Entry 7YDJ (electron microscopy, 3.03 A resolution); this record covers chains A and E of the 5 polymer chains in the assembly.

# Chain A
Protein: engineered mini-G12
Organism: Homo sapiens
Amino-acid sequence (345 residues; row label = number of the first residue in the row; note: 16 numbers in that range are skipped by the numbering (no residue carries them; nothing is unmodelled there)):
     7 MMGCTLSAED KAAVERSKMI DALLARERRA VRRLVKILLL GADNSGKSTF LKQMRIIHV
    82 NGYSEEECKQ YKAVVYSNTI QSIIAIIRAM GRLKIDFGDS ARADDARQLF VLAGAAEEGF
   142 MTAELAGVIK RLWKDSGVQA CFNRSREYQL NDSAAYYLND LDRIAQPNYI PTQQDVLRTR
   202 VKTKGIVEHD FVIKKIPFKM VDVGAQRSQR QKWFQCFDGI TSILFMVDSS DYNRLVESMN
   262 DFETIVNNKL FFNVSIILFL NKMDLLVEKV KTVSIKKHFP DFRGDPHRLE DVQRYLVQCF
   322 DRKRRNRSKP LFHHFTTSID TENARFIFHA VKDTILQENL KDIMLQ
Unresolved in the structure: 7-11, 82-204, 225-228, 253, 367

# Chain E
Protein: scFv16
Organism: Homo sapiens
Notes: antibody fragment or engineered binder
Amino-acid sequence (247 residues; row label = number of the first residue in the row; note: 3 numbers in that range are skipped by the numbering (no residue carries them; nothing is unmodelled there); a row labelled like 120A-120P holds insertion residues (120A, then the next letters in order)):
     2 VQLVESGGGL VQPGGSRKLS CSASGFAFSS FGMHWVRQAP EKGLEWVAYI SSGSGTIYYA
    62 DTVKGRFTIS RDDPKNTLFL QMTSLRSEDT AMYYCVRSIY YYGSSPFDFW GQGTTLTVS
120A-120P AGGGGSGGGGSGGGGS
   124 SDIVMTQATS SVPVTPGESV SISCRSSKSL LHSNGNTYLY WFLQRPGQSP QLLIYRMSNL
   184 ASGVPDRFSG SGSGTAFTLT ISRLEAEDVG VYYCMQHLEY PLTFGAGTKL EL
Unresolved in the structure: 120A-120P
Cystine bridges: Cys147-Cys217

# Interface between chain A and chain E
Contacting residue pairs (16):
  Leu12(A) with His155(E)
  Ser13(A) with His155(E); Tyr161(E); Leu221(E), hydrogen bond (side chain-backbone); Glu222(E), hydrogen bond
  Ala14(A) with His220(E); Leu221(E)
  Glu15(A) with Tyr161(E); Tyr163(E), hydrogen bond
  Ala18(A) with Tyr101(E), hydrophobic
  Glu21(A) with Ser52(E); Ser53(E); Thr57(E), hydrogen bond
  Arg22(A) with Ile100(E); Tyr102(E)
  Met25(A) with Ser53(E)
Other interface residues (no listed pair), chain A (9 interface residues in all): Ala19
Other interface residues (no listed pair), chain E (15 interface residues in all): Ser31, Gly54, Arg179

# In short
The interface between chain A and chain E involves 9 residues on one side and 15 on the other, with 4 hydrogen
bonds. Among the polar pairs are Ser13(A)-Leu221(E), Ser13(A)-Glu222(E) and Glu15(A)-Tyr163(E).
Chain A is engineered mini-G12 and chain E is scFv16, both from Homo sapiens; the structure, Cryo EM structure
of CD97/miniG12 complex, was determined by electron microscopy.
